4XC6 - chains A and B; structure by X-ray diffraction, 3.35 A resolution.

Chain A (and B):
Name: Isobutyryl-CoA mutase fused
Source organism: Ralstonia metallidurans (strain CH34 / ATCC 43123 / DSM 2839)
Notes: EC 5.4.99.13; chain B of this document is another copy of the same molecule, construct and numbering; everything in this record applies to it too
UniProt: Q1LRY0 (Q1LRY0_RALME); residues 1-1093 here = UniProt positions 1-1093
Sequence (1113 residues; row label = number of the first residue in the row; numbers below 1 keep their minus sign (Met-19 is residue -19)):
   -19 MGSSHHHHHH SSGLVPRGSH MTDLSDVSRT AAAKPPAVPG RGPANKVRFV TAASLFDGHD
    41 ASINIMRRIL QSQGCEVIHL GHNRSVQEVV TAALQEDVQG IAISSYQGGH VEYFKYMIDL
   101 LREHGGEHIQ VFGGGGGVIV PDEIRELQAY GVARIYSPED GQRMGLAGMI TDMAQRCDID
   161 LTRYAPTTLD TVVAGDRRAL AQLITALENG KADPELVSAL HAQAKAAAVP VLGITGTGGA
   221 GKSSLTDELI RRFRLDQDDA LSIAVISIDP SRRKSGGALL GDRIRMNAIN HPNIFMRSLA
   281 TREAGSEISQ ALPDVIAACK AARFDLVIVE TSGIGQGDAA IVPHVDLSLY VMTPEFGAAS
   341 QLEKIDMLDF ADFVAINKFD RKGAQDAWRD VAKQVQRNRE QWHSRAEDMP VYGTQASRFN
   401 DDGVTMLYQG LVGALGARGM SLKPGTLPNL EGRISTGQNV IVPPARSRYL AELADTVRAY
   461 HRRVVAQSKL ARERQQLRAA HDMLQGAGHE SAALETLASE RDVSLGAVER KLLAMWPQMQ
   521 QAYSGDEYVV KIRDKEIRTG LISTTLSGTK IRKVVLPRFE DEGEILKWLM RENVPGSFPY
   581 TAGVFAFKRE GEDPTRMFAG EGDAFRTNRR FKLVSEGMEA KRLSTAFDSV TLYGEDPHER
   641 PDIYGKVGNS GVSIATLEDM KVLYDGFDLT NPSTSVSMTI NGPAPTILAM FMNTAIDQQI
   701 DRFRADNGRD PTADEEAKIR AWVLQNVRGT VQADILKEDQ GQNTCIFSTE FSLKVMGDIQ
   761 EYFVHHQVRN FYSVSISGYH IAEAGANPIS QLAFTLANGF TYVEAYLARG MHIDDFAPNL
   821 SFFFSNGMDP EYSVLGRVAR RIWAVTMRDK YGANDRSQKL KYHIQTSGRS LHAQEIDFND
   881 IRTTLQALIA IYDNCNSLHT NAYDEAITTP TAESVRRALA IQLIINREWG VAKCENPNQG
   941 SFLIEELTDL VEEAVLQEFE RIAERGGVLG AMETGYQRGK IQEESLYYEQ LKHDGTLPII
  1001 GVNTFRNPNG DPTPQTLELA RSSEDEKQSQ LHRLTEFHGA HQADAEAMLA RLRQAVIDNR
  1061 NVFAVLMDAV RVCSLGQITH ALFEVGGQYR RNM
Disordered / not traced: -19 to 20, 531-536 (chain B: -19 to 21, 592, 905-906, 1011-1018)
Construct notes: initiating methionine (-19); expression tag (-18 to 0)
UniProt features mapped onto this chain:
  - binding site (adenosylcob(III)alamin): His39
  - binding site (GTP): Gly219 to Ser224, Arg265, Asn357 to Asp360, Glu973, Asn1092
  - binding site (Mg(2+)): Ser223, Ile248, Asp249, Asp262, Glu310, Thr311
  - binding site (substrate): Phe587, Arg622, Arg728, Tyr772, Ser821, Arg856, Lys861
  - mutagenesis: Phe598 (F598A: Switches the substrate specificity and enhances the catalytic efficiency of the isovaleryl-CoA mutase over the native isobutyryl-CoA mutase activity about 4000-fold ...)
Ion coordination: cobalamin Co near His39 (its only coordinating residue here); Mg2+ site 1: Ser223, Asp262, Glu310 (together with GDP); Mg2+ site 2: Asp249, Asp262, Glu310
Ligand contacts:
  - 5'-deoxyadenosine (5AD): Phe598, Ala599, Gly600, Ala626, Ser650, Tyr779, Glu783, Gln865, Gly868, His899, Asn901, Glu905, Thr909, Pro910
  - cobalamin (B12): Phe36, Asp37, Gly38, His39, Asp40, Ala41, Ser42, Ile43, Ile45, Met46, Ala82, Ile83, Ser84, Tyr86, Gln87, Gly88, Gly113, Gly114, Gly115, Gly116, Val118, Tyr136, Ser137, Pro138, Gly141, Leu146, Met149, Ile150, Met153, Phe598, Ala626, Phe627, Leu632, Tyr633, Ser650, Gly741, Gln742, Asn743, Thr744, Tyr779, His780, Glu783, Ala784, Gly868, Arg869, Leu871, Asp904, Glu905, Ala906, Ile907, Thr908, Thr909, Pro910, Glu989, Lys992, His993
  - GDP (guanosine-5'-diphosphate): Thr217, Gly218, Gly219, Ala220, Gly221, Lys222, Ser223, Ser224, Asp262, Arg265, Glu310, Asn357, Lys358, Phe359, Asp360, Thr394, Gln395, Ala396, Ser397, Glu973, Arg1090, Asn1092
What the authors report for this chain:
  - cobalamin coordination: His39
  - Mg2+ coordination: Ser223, Asp262, Glu310
  - catalytic residues: Asp249, Arg265 (proposed by the authors, not directly observed)
  - binding site for GDP: Arg265, Glu973, Asn1092
  - contacts within the chain: Gln75-Arg263, Glu76-Arg263, Arg361-Glu973 (salt bridge), Lys358-Glu973 (salt bridge), Arg265-Arg1091 (backbone contact), Arg265-Asn1092 (backbone contact)

How chain A and chain B interact:
Contacting residue pairs (158; chain A residue first):
  Arg472(A) - Glu560(B)
  Glu473(A) - Met483(B)
  Gln476(A) - Gln476(B)
  Gln476(A) - Ala479(B)
  Leu477(A) - Ala480(B)  hydrophobic
  Leu477(A) - Met483(B)  hydrophobic
  Ala479(A) - Gln476(B)
  Ala480(A) - Leu477(B)  hydrophobic
  Ala480(A) - Ala480(B)  hydrophobic
  Ala480(A) - Leu494(B)  hydrophobic
  Met483(A) - Glu473(B)
  Met483(A) - Leu477(B)  hydrophobic
  Met483(A) - Leu497(B)
  Met483(A) - Arg501(B)
  Leu484(A) - Ala493(B)
  Leu484(A) - Leu494(B)  hydrophobic
  Leu484(A) - Leu497(B)  hydrophobic
  His489(A) - Ala493(B)
  Ala493(A) - His489(B)
  Leu494(A) - Ala480(B)  hydrophobic
  Leu494(A) - Leu484(B)  hydrophobic
  Leu497(A) - Met483(B)
  Leu497(A) - Leu484(B)  hydrophobic
  Arg501(A) - Met483(B)
  Thr545(A) - Pro830(B)
  Thr545(A) - Glu831(B)  hydrogen bond
  Leu546(A) - Asn787(B)
  Leu546(A) - Asp829(B)
  Leu546(A) - Tyr987(B)  hydrophobic
  Leu546(A) - Tyr988(B)  hydrophobic
  Leu546(A) - Leu991(B)  hydrophobic
  Leu546(A) - Leu997(B)  hydrophobic
  Ser547(A) - Asn787(B)
  Ser547(A) - Pro788(B)
  Ser547(A) - Ile789(B)
  Ser547(A) - Glu831(B)  hydrogen bond
  Thr549(A) - Glu831(B)  hydrogen bond
  Lys550(A) - Leu950(B)
  Ile551(A) - Pro830(B)  hydrophobic
  Ile551(A) - Leu947(B)  hydrophobic
  Arg552(A) - Glu946(B)  salt bridge
  Val555(A) - Phe942(B)  hydrophobic
  Val555(A) - Glu946(B)
  Pro557(A) - Phe942(B)  hydrophobic
  Arg558(A) - Glu564(B)
  Arg558(A) - Lys567(B)
  Arg558(A) - Glu946(B)  salt bridge
  Arg558(A) - Asp949(B)  salt bridge
  Phe559(A) - Phe559(B)  hydrophobic
  Phe559(A) - Glu564(B)
  Glu560(A) - Arg472(B)
  Glu560(A) - Glu564(B)  hydrogen bond (backbone-side chain)
  Asp561(A) - Asp561(B)
  Glu564(A) - Arg558(B)
  Glu564(A) - Phe559(B)
  Glu564(A) - Glu560(B)
  Lys567(A) - Arg558(B)
  Trp568(A) - Phe942(B)
  Asn787(A) - Ser547(B)
  Pro788(A) - Ser547(B)
  Ile789(A) - Ser547(B)
  Met828(A) - Glu928(B)
  Met828(A) - Trp929(B)  hydrophobic
  Met828(A) - Gly930(B)  hydrogen bond (backbone-backbone)
  Pro830(A) - Thr545(B)
  Pro830(A) - Ile551(B)  hydrophobic
  Pro830(A) - Gly930(B)
  Glu831(A) - Thr545(B)  hydrogen bond
  Glu831(A) - Ser547(B)  hydrogen bond
  Glu831(A) - Thr549(B)  hydrogen bond
  Glu875(A) - Arg916(B)  salt bridge
  Asp877(A) - Glu913(B)
  Asp877(A) - Arg917(B)  salt bridge
  Phe878(A) - Ala920(B)  hydrophobic
  Phe878(A) - Ile924(B)
  Ile881(A) - Thr884(B)
  Ile881(A) - Ile921(B)  hydrophobic
  Ile881(A) - Ile924(B)  hydrophobic
  Arg882(A) - Glu928(B)  salt bridge
  Thr884(A) - Ile881(B)
  Thr884(A) - Thr884(B)
  Thr884(A) - Leu885(B)
  Leu885(A) - Thr884(B)
  Leu885(A) - Leu888(B)  hydrophobic
  Leu885(A) - Trp929(B)
  Leu888(A) - Leu885(B)  hydrophobic
  Leu888(A) - Leu888(B)  hydrophobic
  Ile889(A) - Trp929(B)  hydrophobic
  Arg916(A) - Glu875(B)  salt bridge
  Arg916(A) - Phe878(B)
  Arg916(A) - Phe1005(B)  hydrogen bond (side chain-backbone)
  Arg916(A) - Arg1006(B)
  Arg916(A) - Pro1008(B)
  Arg917(A) - Asp877(B)
  Arg917(A) - Phe878(B)
  Arg917(A) - Ile881(B)
  Arg917(A) - Arg917(B)
  Ala920(A) - Phe878(B)  hydrophobic
  Ile921(A) - Ile881(B)  hydrophobic
  Leu923(A) - Ile1000(B)  hydrophobic
  Leu923(A) - Phe1005(B)  hydrophobic
  Ile924(A) - Met828(B)  hydrophobic
  Ile924(A) - Phe878(B)
  Ile924(A) - Ile881(B)  hydrophobic
  Ile924(A) - Arg882(B)
  Ile924(A) - Ile1000(B)
  Ile925(A) - Leu885(B)  hydrophobic
  Arg927(A) - Pro998(B)
  Glu928(A) - Met828(B)
  Glu928(A) - Arg882(B)  salt bridge
  Glu928(A) - Pro998(B)
  Glu928(A) - Ile999(B)
  Glu928(A) - Ile1000(B)  hydrogen bond (side chain-backbone)
  Trp929(A) - Gly827(B)
  Trp929(A) - Met828(B)
  Trp929(A) - Leu885(B)
  Trp929(A) - Ile889(B)  hydrophobic
  Gly930(A) - Met828(B)  hydrogen bond (backbone-backbone)
  Gly930(A) - Pro830(B)
  Val931(A) - Ser833(B)
  Val931(A) - Leu943(B)  hydrophobic
  Cys934(A) - Leu943(B)  hydrophobic
  Pro937(A) - Ser941(B)  hydrogen bond (backbone-side chain)
  Pro937(A) - Leu943(B)  hydrophobic
  Gln939(A) - Ser941(B)
  Gln939(A) - Phe942(B)  hydrogen bond (backbone-backbone)
  Gly940(A) - Gly940(B)
  Gly940(A) - Ser941(B)
  Gly940(A) - Phe942(B)
  Ser941(A) - Pro937(B)  hydrogen bond (side chain-backbone)
  Ser941(A) - Gln939(B)
  Ser941(A) - Gly940(B)
  Ser941(A) - Ser941(B)
  Phe942(A) - Val555(B)  hydrophobic
  Phe942(A) - Pro557(B)  hydrophobic
  Phe942(A) - Trp568(B)
  Phe942(A) - Gln939(B)  hydrogen bond (backbone-backbone)
  Phe942(A) - Gly940(B)
  Leu943(A) - Val555(B)
  Leu943(A) - Cys934(B)  hydrophobic
  Leu943(A) - Pro937(B)  hydrophobic
  Glu946(A) - Arg552(B)  salt bridge
  Glu946(A) - Val555(B)
  Glu946(A) - Arg558(B)  salt bridge
  Tyr987(A) - Leu546(B)
  Tyr988(A) - Leu546(B)  hydrophobic
  Leu991(A) - Leu546(B)  hydrophobic
  Leu997(A) - Leu546(B)  hydrophobic
  Pro998(A) - Arg927(B)
  Pro998(A) - Glu928(B)
  Ile999(A) - Glu928(B)
  Ile1000(A) - Leu923(B)
  Ile1000(A) - Ile924(B)  hydrophobic
  Ile1000(A) - Glu928(B)  hydrogen bond (backbone-side chain)
  Phe1005(A) - Arg916(B)  hydrogen bond (backbone-side chain)
  Phe1005(A) - Leu923(B)  hydrophobic
  Arg1006(A) - Arg916(B)
  Asn1007(A) - Arg916(B)
Interface residues without a listed pair, chain A (86 interface residues in all): Gln475, Ala487, Leu556, Gly827, Asp829, Ser833, Gln886, Leu919, Leu947, Leu950, Thr1004, Pro1008
Interface residues without a listed pair, chain B (86 interface residues in all): Ala487, Lys550, Leu556, Gln886, Leu919, Ile925, Val931, Asn1007

In short:
Chain A and chain B each contribute 86 residues to their interface, with 17 hydrogen bonds and 10 salt
bridges. Polar contacts include Arg552(A)-Glu946(B), Arg558(A)-Glu946(B) and Arg558(A)-Asp949(B). Chain A
binds cobalamin, 5'-deoxyadenosine and GDP. From the paper: catalytic residues Asp249(A) and Arg265(A); a
binding site for GDP at Arg265(A), Glu973(A) and Asn1092(A).
Both chains are Isobutyryl-CoA mutase fused (Ralstonia metallidurans (strain CH34 / ATCC 43123 / DSM 2839)).
Entry 4XC6 (Isobutyryl-CoA mutase fused with bound adenosylcobalamin, GDP, and Mg (holo-IcmF/GDP)) was
determined by X-ray diffraction (same publication as 4XC7).
